Entry 8UW1 (electron microscopy, 2.88 A resolution); this record covers chains F and J of the 11 polymer chains in the assembly.

# Chain F
Molecule: Histone H4
Organism: Xenopus laevis
Reference sequence: A0A8J1LTD2 (A0A8J1LTD2_XENLA); residues 0-102 here correspond to UniProt positions 14-116 (UniProt number = residue number + 14)
Amino-acid sequence (103 residues; row label = number of the first residue in the row; numbering starts at 0):
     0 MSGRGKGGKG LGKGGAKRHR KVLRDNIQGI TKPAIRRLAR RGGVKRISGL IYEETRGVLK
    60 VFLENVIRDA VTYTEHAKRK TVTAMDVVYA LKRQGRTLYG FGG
Not modelled in the structure: 0-20

# Chain J
Molecule: 146-nt DNA strand
Organism: Escherichia coli 'BL21-Gold(DE3)pLysS AG'
Sequence (146 nucleotides; numbered 1 to 146; the number before each row is that of its first residue):
     1 ATCGGATGTA TATATCTGAC ACGTGCCTGG AGACTAGGGA GTAATCCCCT TGGCGGTTAA
    61 AACGCGGGGG AGAATCCGTA CGTGCGTTTA AGCGGTGCTA GAGCTGTCTA CGACCAATTG
   121 AGCGGCCTCG GCACCGGGAT TCTCGA

# Chain F / chain J interface
Residue-residue contacts (11; chain F residue first):
  Arg35(F) - DG82(J)  salt bridge to the phosphate
  Arg45(F) - DC81(J)  sugar contact
  Arg45(F) - DG82(J)  phosphate contact
  Ile46(F) - DC81(J)  sugar contact
  Ile46(F) - DG82(J)  hydrogen bond to the phosphate
  Ser47(F) - DC81(J)  hydrogen bond to the phosphate
  Gly48(F) - DC81(J)  hydrogen bond to the phosphate
  Arg78(F) - DA102(J)  phosphate contact
  Lys79(F) - DG101(J)  salt bridge to the phosphate
  Lys79(F) - DA102(J)  hydrogen bond to the phosphate
  Thr80(F) - DA102(J)  hydrogen bond to the phosphate
Also at the interface, not in a pair above, chain F (9 interface residues in all): Lys44

# In short
9 residues of chain F face 4 of chain J across their interface; the contacts include 5 hydrogen bonds and 2
salt bridges. Polar pairs include Ile46(F)-DG82(J), Ser47(F)-DC81(J) and Gly48(F)-DC81(J).
Chain F is Histone H4 (Xenopus laevis) and chain J is a 146-nt DNA strand (Escherichia coli
'BL21-Gold(DE3)pLysS AG'); the structure, Cryo-EM structure of DNMT3A1 UDR in complex with
H2AK119Ub-nucleosome, was determined by electron microscopy.
